PDB entry 5R0M | X-ray diffraction, 1.70 A resolution | chains A and B

# Chain A
Name: Pre-mRNA-splicing factor 8
Organism: Saccharomyces cerevisiae (strain ATCC 204508 / S288c)
Notes: fragment: yPrp8 RNaseH
Reference sequence: P33334 (PRP8_YEAST); numbering as in UniProt (aligned over 1836-2090)
Amino-acid sequence (258 residues; each row starts with the number of its first residue):
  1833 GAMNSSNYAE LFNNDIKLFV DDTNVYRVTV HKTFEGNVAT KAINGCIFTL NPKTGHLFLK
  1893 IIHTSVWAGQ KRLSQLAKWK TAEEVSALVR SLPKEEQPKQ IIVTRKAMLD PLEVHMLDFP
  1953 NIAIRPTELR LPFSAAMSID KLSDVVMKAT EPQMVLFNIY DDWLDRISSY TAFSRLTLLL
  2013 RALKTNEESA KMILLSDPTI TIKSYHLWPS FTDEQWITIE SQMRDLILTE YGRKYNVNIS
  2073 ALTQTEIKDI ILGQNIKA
Disordered / not traced: 2070-2090
Sequence notes: expression tag (1833-1835)
Swiss-Prot annotation at these positions:
  - mutagenesis: Asp1853 (D1853A: Alters protein folding. Severely impaired growth. Strongly reduced growth at 35 degrees Celsius; when associated with A-1854; D1853N: Reduced growth at 30 degrees Celsius ...), Asp1854 (D1854A: Reduced growth at 30 degrees Celsius. Strongly reduced growth at 16 degrees Celsius. Strongly reduced growth at 35 degrees Celsius; when associated with A-1853 ...), Thr1855 (T1855A: Reduced growth at 30 degrees Celsius. Strongly reduced growth at 16 degrees Celsius), Thr1936 (T1936A: Reduced growth at 30 degrees Celsius. Strongly reduced growth at 16 degrees Celsius), Arg1937 (R1937K: Severely impaired growth. Reduced growth at 30 degrees Celsius. Strongly reduced growth at 16 degrees Celsius)
Residues lining bound ligands: SZA (N-(2-thiophen-2-ylethyl)pyridine-4-carboxamide): His1888, Leu1889, Phe1890, Leu1988, Phe1989, Asn1990, Tyr2037

# Chain B
Name: A1 cistron-splicing factor AAR2
Organism: Saccharomyces cerevisiae (strain ATCC 204508 / S288c)
Notes: fragment: GAMA - Aar2(1-152) - SSSSS - Aar2(171-317); engineered mutation(s): L153_D170delinsSSSSS
Reference sequence: P32357 (AAR2_YEAST); aligned to UniProt positions 1-317 over residues 1-317
Amino-acid sequence (308 residues; numbered -3 to 317; 13 numbers in that range are skipped by the numbering (no residue carries them; nothing is unmodelled there); the number before each row is that of its first residue; numbers below 1 keep their minus sign (Gly-3 is residue -3)):
    -3 GAMAMNTVPF TSAPIEVTIG IDQYSFNVKE NQPFHGIKDI PIGHVHVIHF QHADNSSMRY
    57 GYWFDCRMGN FYIQYDPKDG LYKMMEERDG AKFENIVHNF KERQMMVSYP KIDEDDTWYN
   117 LTEFVQMDKI RKIVRKDENQ FSYVDSSMTT VQENEL
   166 SSSSSDPAHS LNYTVINFKS REAIRPGHEM EDFLDKSYYL NTVMLQGIFK NSSNYFGELQ
   226 FAFLNAMFFG NYGSSLQWHA MIELICSSAT VPKHMLDKLD EILYYQIKTL PEQYSDILLN
   286 ERVWNICLYS SFQKNSLHNT EKIMENKYPE LL
Disordered / not traced: -3 to 0, 166-169
Sequence notes: expression tag (-3 to 0); conflict Ser166 (Leu153 in P32357), Ser167 (Lys154 in P32357), Ser170 (Leu157 in P32357)
Swiss-Prot annotation at these positions:
  - region: Leu261 to Ile282 (Leucine-zipper)
  - modified residue: Ser253 (Phosphoserine), Thr274 (Phosphothreonine)
Residues lining bound ligands: SZA (N-(2-thiophen-2-ylethyl)pyridine-4-carboxamide): Phe22, Asn23, Val24, Gln28, Phe30, Arg99, Gln100, Met101, Val103

# Chain A / chain B interface
Residue-residue contacts - 17 pairs, chain A then chain B:
  Gln1907(A) - Met195(B)
  Gln1907(A) - Leu199(B)
  Leu1908(A) - Met195(B)  hydrophobic
  Trp1911(A) - Glu194(B)
  Trp1911(A) - Met195(B)  hydrophobic
  Trp1911(A) - Phe198(B)  hydrophobic
  Asp1942(A) - Lys184(B)  salt bridge
  Glu1945(A) - Lys184(B)  salt bridge
  Val1946(A) - Ile189(B)  hydrophobic
  Val1946(A) - Glu194(B)
  Val1946(A) - Phe198(B)  hydrophobic
  His1947(A) - Glu194(B)
  Leu1949(A) - Lys184(B)
  Leu1949(A) - Ser185(B)
  Leu1949(A) - Arg186(B)
  Leu1949(A) - Ile189(B)  hydrophobic
  Asp1950(A) - Arg186(B)  salt bridge

# Overview
Chain A and chain B form an interface of 9 and 8 residues respectively; the contacts include 3 salt bridges.
Polar pairs include Asp1942(A)-Lys184(B), Glu1945(A)-Lys184(B) and Asp1950(A)-Arg186(B). Bound to chain A:
compound SZA. Bound to chain B: compound SZA.
Here chain A is Pre-mRNA-splicing factor 8 and chain B is A1 cistron-splicing factor AAR2, both from
Saccharomyces cerevisiae (strain ATCC 204508 / S288c). Entry 5R0M (PanDDA analysis group deposition --
Aar2/RNaseH in complex with fragment F2X-Entry H12, DMSO-free) was determined by X-ray diffraction (same
publication as 5QY1, 5QY2, 5QY3, 5QY4, 5QY5, 5QY6 and 128 further entries).
